3TKG - chains A and B; structure by X-ray diffraction, 1.36 A resolution.

[Chain A]
Protein: Protease
Source organism: Human immunodeficiency virus type 1
Notes: EC 3.4.23.16
Reference sequence: P03367 (POL_HV1BR); the author numbering skips numbers that UniProt does not, so the offset changes along the chain: -4 to -1 = UniProt 497-500; 1-99 = UniProt 501-599
Sequence (103 residues; row label = number of the first residue in the row; note: 1 number in that range is skipped by the numbering (no residue carries it; nothing is unmodelled there); numbers below 1 keep their minus sign (Ser-4 is residue -4)):
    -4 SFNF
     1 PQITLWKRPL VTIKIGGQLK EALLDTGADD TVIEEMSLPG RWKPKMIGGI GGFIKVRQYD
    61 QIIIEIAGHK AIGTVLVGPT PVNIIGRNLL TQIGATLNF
Differences from the reference sequence: conflict Lys7 (Gln507 in P03367), Ile33 (Leu533 in P03367), Ile63 (Leu563 in P03367), Ala67 (Cys567 in P03367), Ala95 (Cys595 in P03367)
Ligand contacts: Fortovase (ROC; (2S)-N-[(2S,3R)-4-[(2S,3S,4aS,8aS)-3-(tert-butylcarbamoyl)-3,4,4a,5,6,7,8,8a-octahydro-1H-isoquinolin-2-yl]-3-hydroxy-1 -phenyl-butan-2-yl]-2-(quinolin-2-ylcarbonylamino)butanediamide): Arg8, Leu23, Asp25, Gly27, Ala28, Asp29, Asp30, Val32, Ile47, Gly48, Gly49, Ile50, Thr80, Pro81, Val82, Ile84
UniProt features mapped onto this chain:
  - region (Dimerization of protease): Pro1 to Leu5, Gly49 to Lys55, Asn88 to Gly94, Thr96 to Phe99
  - active site: Asp25 (For protease activity)
  - site (Cleavage): Phe-1, Pro1, Phe99

[Chain B]
Protein: Protease
Source organism: Human immunodeficiency virus type 1
Notes: EC 3.4.23.16
Reference sequence: P03367 (POL_HV1BR); residues -3 to 99 here correspond to UniProt positions 497-599 (UniProt number = residue number + 500)
Sequence (103 residues; numbered -3 to 99; the number before each row is that of its first residue; numbers below 1 keep their minus sign (Ser-3 is residue -3)):
    -3 SFNFPQITLW KRPLVTIKIG GQLKEALLDT GADDTVIEEM SLPGRWKPKM IGGIGGFIKV
    57 RQYDQIIIEI AGHKAIGTVL VGPTPVNIIG RNLLTQIGAT LNF
Disordered / not traced: -3 to 0
Differences from the reference sequence: conflict Lys7 (Gln507 in P03367), Ile33 (Leu533 in P03367), Ile63 (Leu563 in P03367), Ala67 (Cys567 in P03367), Ala95 (Cys595 in P03367)
Ligand contacts: Fortovase (ROC; (2S)-N-[(2S,3R)-4-[(2S,3S,4aS,8aS)-3-(tert-butylcarbamoyl)-3,4,4a,5,6,7,8,8a-octahydro-1H-isoquinolin-2-yl]-3-hydroxy-1 -phenyl-butan-2-yl]-2-(quinolin-2-ylcarbonylamino)butanediamide): Arg8, Leu23, Asp25, Gly27, Ala28, Asp29, Asp30, Val32, Ile47, Gly48, Gly49, Ile50, Phe53, Thr80, Pro81, Val82, Ile84
UniProt features mapped onto this chain:
  - region (Dimerization of protease): Pro1 to Leu5, Gly49 to Lys55, Asn88 to Gly94, Thr96 to Phe99
  - active site: Asp25 (For protease activity)
  - site (Cleavage): Phe0, Pro1, Phe99

[How chain A and chain B interact]
Pairs across the interface (101; chain A residue first):
  Phe-1(A) - Phe99(B)
  Pro1(A) - Leu97(B)
  Pro1(A) - Asn98(B)
  Pro1(A) - Phe99(B)  hydrogen bond (backbone-backbone)
  Gln2(A) - Thr96(B)  hydrogen bond
  Gln2(A) - Leu97(B)
  Gln2(A) - Asn98(B)
  Ile3(A) - Thr96(B)
  Ile3(A) - Leu97(B)  hydrogen bond (backbone-backbone)
  Ile3(A) - Phe99(B)  hydrophobic
  Leu5(A) - Thr26(B)
  Leu5(A) - Arg87(B)  hydrogen bond (backbone-side chain)
  Leu5(A) - Leu90(B)  hydrophobic
  Leu5(A) - Thr91(B)
  Leu5(A) - Ala95(B)
  Trp6(A) - Arg87(B)  hydrogen bond (backbone-side chain)
  Trp6(A) - Thr91(B)
  Lys7(A) - Arg87(B)
  Arg8(A) - Asp29(B)  salt bridge
  Arg8(A) - Arg87(B)
  Pro9(A) - Thr26(B)
  Pro9(A) - Arg87(B)
  Leu23(A) - Gly27(B)
  Leu24(A) - Thr26(B)  hydrogen bond (backbone-side chain)
  Leu24(A) - Leu97(B)  hydrophobic
  Leu24(A) - Phe99(B)  hydrophobic
  Asp25(A) - Asp25(B)
  Asp25(A) - Thr26(B)
  Asp25(A) - Gly27(B)  hydrogen bond (side chain-backbone)
  Thr26(A) - Leu5(B)
  Thr26(A) - Pro9(B)
  Thr26(A) - Leu24(B)  hydrogen bond (side chain-backbone)
  Thr26(A) - Asp25(B)
  Thr26(A) - Thr26(B)  hydrogen bond (side chain-backbone)
  Thr26(A) - Leu97(B)
  Gly27(A) - Leu23(B)
  Gly27(A) - Asp25(B)  hydrogen bond (backbone-side chain)
  Asp29(A) - Arg8(B)  salt bridge
  Gly48(A) - Ile50(B)
  Gly49(A) - Ile50(B)
  Ile50(A) - Ile47(B)
  Ile50(A) - Gly48(B)
  Ile50(A) - Gly49(B)
  Ile50(A) - Ile50(B)  hydrogen bond (backbone-backbone)
  Ile50(A) - Gly51(B)  hydrogen bond (backbone-backbone)
  Ile50(A) - Gly52(B)
  Ile50(A) - Ile54(B)
  Ile50(A) - Thr80(B)
  Gly51(A) - Ile50(B)  hydrogen bond (backbone-backbone)
  Gly51(A) - Gly51(B)
  Gly51(A) - Gly52(B)
  Gly51(A) - Ile54(B)
  Gly52(A) - Ile50(B)
  Gly52(A) - Gly51(B)
  Ile54(A) - Ile50(B)
  Ile54(A) - Gly51(B)
  Ala67(A) - Phe99(B)  hydrophobic
  His69(A) - Phe99(B)
  Thr80(A) - Ile50(B)
  Pro81(A) - Ile50(B)
  Ile84(A) - Ile50(B)  hydrophobic
  Arg87(A) - Leu5(B)  hydrogen bond (side chain-backbone)
  Arg87(A) - Trp6(B)  hydrogen bond (side chain-backbone)
  Arg87(A) - Lys7(B)
  Arg87(A) - Arg8(B)
  Arg87(A) - Pro9(B)
  Leu90(A) - Leu5(B)  hydrophobic
  Thr91(A) - Leu5(B)
  Thr91(A) - Trp6(B)
  Gln92(A) - Trp6(B)
  Ile93(A) - Phe99(B)
  Gly94(A) - Asn98(B)
  Gly94(A) - Phe99(B)
  Ala95(A) - Leu5(B)
  Ala95(A) - Asn98(B)
  Thr96(A) - Gln2(B)
  Thr96(A) - Ile3(B)
  Thr96(A) - Thr96(B)
  Thr96(A) - Leu97(B)
  Thr96(A) - Asn98(B)  hydrogen bond (backbone-backbone)
  Leu97(A) - Pro1(B)
  Leu97(A) - Gln2(B)
  Leu97(A) - Ile3(B)  hydrogen bond (backbone-backbone)
  Leu97(A) - Pro9(B)  hydrophobic
  Leu97(A) - Leu24(B)  hydrophobic
  Leu97(A) - Thr26(B)
  Leu97(A) - Thr96(B)
  Asn98(A) - Pro1(B)
  Asn98(A) - Gln2(B)  hydrogen bond
  Asn98(A) - Gly94(B)
  Asn98(A) - Ala95(B)
  Asn98(A) - Thr96(B)  hydrogen bond (backbone-backbone)
  Asn98(A) - Asn98(B)  hydrogen bond
  Phe99(A) - Pro1(B)  hydrogen bond (backbone-backbone)
  Phe99(A) - Ile3(B)  hydrophobic
  Phe99(A) - Leu24(B)  hydrophobic
  Phe99(A) - Ala67(B)  hydrophobic
  Phe99(A) - His69(B)
  Phe99(A) - Ile93(B)
  Phe99(A) - Gly94(B)
  Phe99(A) - Ala95(B)  hydrophobic
Also at the interface, not in a pair above, chain A (41 interface residues in all): Thr4, Val32, Ile47, Pro79
Also at the interface, not in a pair above, chain B (38 interface residues in all): Thr4, Val32, Phe53, Pro81

[Summary]
Chain A and chain B form an interface of 41 and 38 residues respectively, with 21 hydrogen bonds and 2 salt
bridges. Polar pairs include Arg8(A)-Asp29(B), Gln2(A)-Thr96(B) and Leu5(A)-Arg87(B). Fortovase is bound
between chain A and chain B.
Chain A and chain B are both Protease (Human immunodeficiency virus type 1); the structure, crystal structure
of HIV model protease precursor/saquinavir complex, was determined by X-ray diffraction (same publication as
3TKW and 3TL9).
